2FYQ - chain A; structure by X-ray diffraction, 1.50 A resolution.

# Chain A
Name: Chymotrypsin-like cysteine proteinase
Source organism: Norwalk virus
UniProt: Q83883 (Q83883_9CALI); residues 1-181 here correspond to UniProt positions 1101-1281 (UniProt number = residue number + 1100)
Amino-acid sequence (194 residues; each row starts with the number of its first residue; numbers below 1 keep their minus sign (Met-12 is residue -12)):
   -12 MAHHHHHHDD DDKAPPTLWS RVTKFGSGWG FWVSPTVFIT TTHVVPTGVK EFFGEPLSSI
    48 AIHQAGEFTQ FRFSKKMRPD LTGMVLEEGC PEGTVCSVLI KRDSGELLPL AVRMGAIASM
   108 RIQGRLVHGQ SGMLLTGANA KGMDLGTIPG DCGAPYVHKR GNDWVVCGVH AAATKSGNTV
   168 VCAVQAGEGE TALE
Disordered / not traced: -12 to 0, 123-133
Construct notes: initiating methionine (-12); cloning artifact (-11, -4 to 0); expression tag (-10 to -5)
Curated features (UniProtKB/Swiss-Prot):
  - active site (For 3CLpro activity): His30, Glu54, Cys139
  - site: Glu181 (Cleavage)
What the authors report for this chain:
  - catalytic residues: His30, Glu54, Gly137 to Gly140
  - contacts within the chain: His30-Glu54 (hydrogen bond), Thr134-His157 (water-mediated contact), Tyr143-His157 (hydrogen bond), Ala160-Val167 (backbone contact)
  - mutagenesis - E54A: abolished catalytic activity on fluorogenic peptide substrate
  - self-association interface (contacts with another copy of this molecule): Glu79, Ser106, Arg108, Ser163, Thr166, Glu177, Glu181
  - conformationally variable residues (order/disorder transition): Leu122 to Gly133

# Overview
Curated annotation (UniProt) lists 3 active-site residues. The paper reports catalytic residues His30, Glu54
and Gly137; E54A abolishes catalytic activity on fluorogenic peptide substrate.
Chain A is Chymotrypsin-like cysteine proteinase (Norwalk virus); the structure, Crystal Structure of the
Norwalk Virus Protease, was determined by X-ray diffraction together with 2FYR from the same study.
